PDB entry 1SFC | X-ray diffraction, 2.40 A resolution | chains A and B of the 4 polymer chains in the assembly

== Chain A ==
Protein: Protein (synaptobrevin 2)
Source organism: Rattus norvegicus
Notes: fragment: proteolytically protected fragment
UniProtKB: P63045 (VAMP2_RAT); residues 1-96 here = UniProt positions 1-96
Amino-acid sequence (96 residues; each row starts with the number of its first residue):
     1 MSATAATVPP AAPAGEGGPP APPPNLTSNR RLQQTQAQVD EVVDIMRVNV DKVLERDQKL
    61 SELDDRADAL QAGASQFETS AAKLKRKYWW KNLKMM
Not modelled in the structure: 1-24, 94-96
Curated features (UniProtKB/Swiss-Prot):
  - region: N92 to M96 (Required for interaction with SEPT8)
  - site ((Microbial infection) Cleavage): Q58, K59, K59, L60, R66, A67, Q76, F77, A81, A82
  - modified residue: S2 (N-acetylserine)
What the authors report for this chain:
  - conformationally variable residues (side-chain flip): Y88, W89, W90

== Chain B ==
Protein: Protein (syntaxin 1A)
Source organism: Rattus norvegicus
Notes: fragment: proteolytically protected fragment
UniProtKB: P32851 (STX1A_RAT); numbering as in UniProt (aligned over 180-262)
Amino-acid sequence (83 residues; row label = number of the first residue in the row):
   180 GIIMDSSISK QALSEIETRH SEIIKLENSI RELHDMFMDM AMLVESQGEM IDRIEYNVEH
   240 AVDYVERAVS DTKKAVKYQS KAR
Not modelled in the structure: 180-187, 260-262
Curated features (UniProtKB/Swiss-Prot):
  - site: K253, A254 (Microbial infection: Cleavage)
  - modified residue: S188 (Phosphoserine)
  - cross-link (Glycyl lysine isopeptide (Lys-Gly)): K252 (interchain with G-Cter in SUMO), K253 (interchain with G-Cter in SUMO), K256 (interchain with G-Cter in SUMO)

== How chain A and chain B interact ==
Residue-residue contacts (60; chain A residue first):
  N29(A) - R198(B)
  L32(A) - E201(B)
  L32(A) - I202(B)  hydrophobic
  L32(A) - L205(B)  hydrophobic
  Q33(A) - E201(B)
  Q36(A) - K204(B)
  Q36(A) - L205(B)  hydrogen bond (side chain-backbone)
  Q36(A) - S208(B)  hydrogen bond
  V39(A) - L205(B)  hydrophobic
  V39(A) - S208(B)
  V39(A) - I209(B)
  V39(A) - L212(B)  hydrophobic
  D40(A) - S208(B)  hydrogen bond
  V42(A) - L212(B)  hydrophobic
  V43(A) - L212(B)  hydrophobic
  M46(A) - M215(B)  hydrophobic
  M46(A) - F216(B)  hydrophobic
  M46(A) - M219(B)  hydrophobic
  R47(A) - E211(B)  salt bridge
  V53(A) - M219(B)  hydrophobic
  V53(A) - L222(B)  hydrophobic
  V53(A) - V223(B)  hydrophobic
  V53(A) - Q226(B)  hydrogen bond (backbone-side chain)
  R56(A) - Q226(B)  hydrogen bond
  R56(A) - I230(B)
  D57(A) - Q226(B)  hydrogen bond
  D57(A) - M229(B)
  L60(A) - Q226(B)
  L60(A) - M229(B)  hydrophobic
  L60(A) - I230(B)  hydrophobic
  L60(A) - I233(B)
  S61(A) - M229(B)
  L63(A) - I233(B)  hydrophobic
  D64(A) - M229(B)
  D64(A) - R232(B)  salt bridge
  D64(A) - I233(B)
  A67(A) - I233(B)  hydrophobic
  A67(A) - N236(B)
  D68(A) - R232(B)  salt bridge
  D68(A) - N236(B)
  Q71(A) - N236(B)
  Q71(A) - A240(B)
  Q71(A) - Y243(B)  hydrogen bond
  A74(A) - A240(B)
  A74(A) - Y243(B)
  S75(A) - Y243(B)
  F77(A) - A247(B)  hydrophobic
  E78(A) - Y243(B)
  E78(A) - R246(B)  salt bridge
  A81(A) - A247(B)  hydrophobic
  A81(A) - D250(B)
  A81(A) - T251(B)
  A82(A) - D250(B)
  K85(A) - D250(B)  salt bridge
  K85(A) - K253(B)
  K85(A) - Y257(B)
  Y88(A) - Y257(B)
  Y88(A) - Q258(B)
  W89(A) - Y257(B)
  N92(A) - Y257(B)
Interface residues without a listed pair, chain A (35 interface residues in all): T35, N49, V50, L70, L84
Interface residues without a listed pair, chain B (35 interface residues in all): T197, S225, V237, H239, V244, A254
The authors on this interface:
  - pairs named by the authors: R56(A)-Q226(B)

== In short ==
Chain A and chain B each contribute 35 residues to their interface, with 7 hydrogen bonds and 5 salt bridges.
Among the polar pairs are R47(A)-E211(B), D64(A)-R232(B) and D68(A)-R232(B). The paper describes a contact
between R56(A) and Q226(B). From the paper: conformational variability at Y88(A), W89(A) and W90(A).
Here chain A is Protein (synaptobrevin 2) and chain B is Protein (syntaxin 1A), both from Rattus norvegicus.
Entry 1SFC (Neuronal synaptic fusion complex) was determined by X-ray diffraction.
